6XP0 - chains C and E of the 5 polymer chains in the assembly; structure by X-ray diffraction, 1.95 A resolution.

== Chain C (and E) ==
Protein: Pyrroline-5-carboxylate reductase 1, mitochondrial
Source organism: Homo sapiens
Notes: EC 1.5.1.2; chain E of this document is another copy of the same molecule, construct and numbering; everything in this record applies to it too
UniProtKB: P32322 (P5CR1_HUMAN); residues 1-300 here = UniProt positions 1-300
Chain sequence (322 residues; numbered -21 to 300; the number before each row is that of its first residue; numbers below 1 keep their minus sign (Met-21 is residue -21)):
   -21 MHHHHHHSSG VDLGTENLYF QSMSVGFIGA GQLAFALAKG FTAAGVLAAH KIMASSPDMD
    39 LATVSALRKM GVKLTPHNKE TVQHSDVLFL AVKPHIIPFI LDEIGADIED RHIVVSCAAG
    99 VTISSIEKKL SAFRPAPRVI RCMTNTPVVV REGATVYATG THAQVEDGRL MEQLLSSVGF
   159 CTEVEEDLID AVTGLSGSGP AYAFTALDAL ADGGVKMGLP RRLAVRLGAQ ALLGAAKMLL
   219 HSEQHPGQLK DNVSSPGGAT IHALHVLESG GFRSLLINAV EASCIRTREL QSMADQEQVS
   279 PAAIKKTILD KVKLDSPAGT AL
Disordered / not traced: -21 to -2, 274-300 (chain E: -21 to 0, 274-300)
Construct notes: initiating methionine (-21); expression tag (-20 to 0)
Ligand contacts:
  - 1-formyl-L-proline (FPK), molecule 1: Ala97, Met121, Thr171, Gly175, Ser176, Leu268
  - 1-formyl-L-proline (FPK), molecule 2: Val231, Ser232, Ser233, Gly236, Ala237, Thr238
UniProt features mapped onto this chain:
  - binding site (NADP(+)): Ile6 to Leu11, Ser34, Asn56, Ala69 to Pro72, Cys95 to Ala97
  - binding site (NADPH): Ala8, Gln10, Leu11, Ser34, Asp36, Asn56, Val70, Lys71, Ala97, Asn230
  - binding site (L-proline): Glu164, Ala237, Thr238
  - modified residue: Ser2 (N-acetylserine), Ser278 (Phosphoserine)
  - natural variant: Arg119 (R119G: In ARCL2B; R119H: In ARCL2B), Ala179 (A179T: In ARCL2B), Gly206 (G206R: In ARCL2B; G206W: In ARCL2B), Gly248 (G248E: In ARCL3B), Arg251 (R251H: In ARCL3B), Ala257 (A257T: In ARCL3B), Arg266 (R266Q: In ARCL2B)
  - mutagenesis: Glu221 (E221A: Reduced enzyme activity), Thr238 (T238A: Decreased pyrroline-5-carboxylate reductase activity)
From the paper describing this entry:
  - binding site for 1-formyl-L-proline: Ser233, Ala237, Thr238

== Chain C / chain E interface ==
Residue-residue contacts (17):
  Lys228(C) - Asp186(E)  salt bridge
  Lys228(C) - Asp190(E)  salt bridge
  Lys228(C) - Arg199(E)
  Asp229(C) - Arg199(E)  salt bridge
  Ser232(C) - Val193(E)
  Ser232(C) - Arg199(E)  hydrogen bond
  Ser233(C) - Val193(E)
  Pro234(C) - Val193(E)
  Pro234(C) - Gly196(E)
  Pro234(C) - Leu197(E)
  Pro234(C) - Pro198(E)  hydrophobic
  Gly235(C) - Val193(E)  hydrogen bond (backbone-backbone)
  Gly235(C) - Lys194(E)
  Ile239(C) - Asp190(E)
  Ile239(C) - Lys194(E)
  His240(C) - Lys194(E)
  His243(C) - Lys194(E)  hydrogen bond
Also at the interface, not in a pair above, chain C (10 interface residues in all): Arg251

== Summary ==
The interface between chain C and chain E involves 10 residues on one side and 8 on the other, with 3 hydrogen
bonds and 3 salt bridges. Among the polar pairs are Lys228(C)-Asp186(E), Lys228(C)-Asp190(E) and
Asp229(C)-Arg199(E). Bound to chain C: 1-formyl-L-proline. From the paper: a binding site for
1-formyl-L-proline at Ser233(C), Ala237(C) and Thr238(C).
Both chains are Pyrroline-5-carboxylate reductase 1, mitochondrial (Homo sapiens). Entry 6XP0 (Structure of
human PYCR1 complexed with N-formyl L-proline) was determined by X-ray diffraction together with 6XOZ, 6XP1,
6XP2 and 6XP3 from the same study.
